PDB entry 1DZE | X-ray diffraction, 2.50 A resolution | chain A

[Chain A]
Molecule: Bacteriorhodopsin (M intermediate)
Source organism: Halobacterium salinarium
UniProtKB: P02945 (BACR_HALHA); residues 1-248 here correspond to UniProt positions 14-261 (UniProt number = residue number + 13)
Chain sequence (248 residues; row label = number of the first residue in the row):
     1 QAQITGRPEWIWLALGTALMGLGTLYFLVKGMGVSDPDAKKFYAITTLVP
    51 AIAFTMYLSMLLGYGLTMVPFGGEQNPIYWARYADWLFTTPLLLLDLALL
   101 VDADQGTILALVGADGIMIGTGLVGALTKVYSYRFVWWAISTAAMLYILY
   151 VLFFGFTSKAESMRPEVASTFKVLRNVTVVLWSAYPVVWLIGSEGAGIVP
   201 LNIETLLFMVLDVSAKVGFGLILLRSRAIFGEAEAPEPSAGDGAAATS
Disordered / not traced: 1-5, 231-248
Glycans and other covalent adducts: retinal (RET) linked to K216
Small-molecule neighbours:
  - beta-D-galactopyranose / alpha-D-glucopyranose / 2,3-di-phytanyl-glycerol / alpha-D-mannopyranose: L48, I52, T55, M56, Y64, G65, L66, T67, V69, W80, A84, L87, F88, L109, G113, G116, I117, G120, T121, L123, V124, L127, K129
  - L1P (3-phosphoryl-[1,2-di-phytanyl]glycerol): T24, L25, L28, M32, K40, Y43, A44, T47, L48, A51, F54, D104, T107, A110, A114, I117, I140, A144, Y147, Y150, V151
  - 2,3-di-phytanyl-glycerol (L2P), molecule 1: L19, Y26, V29, K30, V217, L221, R225
  - 2,3-di-phytanyl-glycerol (L2P), molecule 2: L48, I52, T55, M56, Y64, W80, A84, L87, F88, L109, G113, G116, I117, G120, T121, L123, V124, L127
  - L3P (2,3-di-O-phytanly-3-sn-glycero-1-phosphoryl-3'-sn-glycerol-1'-phosphate): G6, R7, W10, A14, T17, A18, F54, L58, M60, L61, L62, G63, L66, Y79, Y133, V136, A139, I140, A143
  - L4P (3-[glycerolylphosphonyl]-[1,2-di-phytanyl]glycerol): Y131, S132, F135, W138, A139, L190, A196, G197
  - retinal (RET): Y83, W86, T89, T90, L93, M118, I119, G122, W138, S141, T142, M145, W182, Y185, P186, W189, D212, A215
Curated features (UniProtKB/Swiss-Prot):
  - site: D85 (Primary proton acceptor)
  - modified residue: Q1 (Pyrrolidone carboxylic acid), K216 (N6-(retinylidene)lysine)

[Summary]
Bound to chain A: compound L1P, 2,3-di-phytanyl-glycerol, compound L3P, compound L4P and
beta-D-galactopyranose / alpha-D-glucopyranose / 2,3-di-phytanyl-glycerol / alpha-D-mannopyranose. Retinal is
covalently linked to K216.
Chain A is Bacteriorhodopsin (M intermediate) (Halobacterium salinarium); the structure, Structure of the M
Intermediate of Bacteriorhodopsin trapped at 100K, was determined by X-ray diffraction (same publication as
1IW9).
